PDB entry 9FFN | electron microscopy, 3.10 A resolution | chains B and C of the 6 polymer chains in the assembly

Chain B (and C):
Name: Gamma-aminobutyric acid receptor subunit beta-3
Source organism: Homo sapiens
Notes: chain C of this document is another copy of the same molecule, construct and numbering; everything in this record applies to it too
UniProtKB: P28472 (GBRB3_HUMAN); residues 1-448 here correspond to UniProt positions 26-473 (UniProt number = residue number + 25)
Chain sequence (395 residues; each row starts with the number of its first residue; note: 107 numbers in that range are skipped by the numbering (no residue carries them; nothing is unmodelled there); numbers below 1 keep their minus sign (Met-53 is residue -53)):
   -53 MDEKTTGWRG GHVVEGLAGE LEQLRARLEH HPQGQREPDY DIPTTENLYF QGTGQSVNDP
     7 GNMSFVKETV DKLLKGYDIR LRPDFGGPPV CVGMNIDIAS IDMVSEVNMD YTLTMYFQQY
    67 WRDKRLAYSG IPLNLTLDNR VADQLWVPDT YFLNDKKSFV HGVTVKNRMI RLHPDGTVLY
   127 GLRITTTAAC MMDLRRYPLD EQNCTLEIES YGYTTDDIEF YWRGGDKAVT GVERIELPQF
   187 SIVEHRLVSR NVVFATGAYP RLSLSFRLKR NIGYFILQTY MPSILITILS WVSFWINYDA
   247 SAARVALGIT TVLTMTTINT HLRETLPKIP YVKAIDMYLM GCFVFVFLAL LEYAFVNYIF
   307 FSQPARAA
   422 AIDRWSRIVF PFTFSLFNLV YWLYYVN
Not modelled in the structure: -53 to 7, 448
Construct notes: initiating methionine (-53); expression tag (-52 to 0); linker (308-314)
Cystine bridges: Cys136-Cys150
Glycans and other covalent adducts: N-acetylglucosamine (NAG) linked to Asn80; glycan linked to Asn149
Curated features (UniProtKB/Swiss-Prot):
  - binding site (benzamidine): Asp95 to Tyr97, Glu155 to Tyr157, Phe200
  - binding site (4-aminobutanoate): Tyr97, Glu155, Tyr157, Thr202
  - binding site (histamine): Tyr97, Ser156, Tyr157, Thr202
  - glycosylation (N-linked (GlcNAc...) asparagine): Asn8, Asn80, Asn149

Chain B / chain C interface:
Residue-residue contacts (80):
  Met9(B) - Leu27(C)
  Met9(B) - Arg28(C)
  Met9(B) - Phe31(C)
  Met9(B) - Arg71(C)
  Val12(B) - Leu27(C)  hydrophobic
  Val12(B) - Phe31(C)  hydrophobic
  Lys13(B) - Gly22(C)  hydrogen bond (side chain-backbone)
  Lys13(B) - Asp24(C)
  Val16(B) - Arg26(C)
  Asp17(B) - Arg26(C)  salt bridge
  Leu20(B) - Arg26(C)
  Asp48(B) - Lys102(C)
  Tyr62(B) - Tyr97(C)  hydrogen bond
  Tyr62(B) - Leu99(C)
  Tyr62(B) - Tyr157(C)  hydrophobic
  Leu81(B) - Phe31(C)  hydrophobic
  Thr82(B) - Gly158(C)
  Leu83(B) - Arg26(C)
  Asp84(B) - Ile25(C)
  Asp84(B) - Arg26(C)
  Arg86(B) - Ile25(C)
  Arg86(B) - Asp89(C)  hydrogen bond (side chain-backbone)
  Arg86(B) - Leu91(C)  hydrogen bond (side chain-backbone)
  Val87(B) - Arg26(C)
  Phe105(B) - Lys102(C)
  Phe105(B) - Lys103(C)
  His107(B) - Asp101(C)  salt bridge
  His107(B) - Lys102(C)
  Val109(B) - Thr96(C)
  Val109(B) - Tyr97(C)
  Val109(B) - Phe98(C)  hydrophobic
  Val109(B) - Ser104(C)
  Val109(B) - Phe105(C)
  Val109(B) - Ile130(C)  hydrophobic
  Thr110(B) - Thr96(C)  hydrogen bond (side chain-backbone)
  Thr110(B) - Leu128(C)
  Thr110(B) - Ile130(C)
  Val111(B) - Asp95(C)
  Asn113(B) - Tyr97(C)
  Asn113(B) - Tyr157(C)
  Arg114(B) - Tyr157(C)
  Met115(B) - Tyr157(C)
  Arg117(B) - Gly158(C)
  Arg117(B) - Thr202(C)
  Arg117(B) - Tyr205(C)
  Gly127(B) - Tyr157(C)
  Leu128(B) - Tyr157(C)  hydrogen bond (backbone-side chain)
  Arg129(B) - Tyr97(C)
  Arg129(B) - Phe98(C)  hydrogen bond (side chain-backbone)
  Arg129(B) - Leu99(C)  hydrogen bond (side chain-backbone)
  Arg129(B) - Asp101(C)  salt bridge
  Arg129(B) - Tyr157(C)  hydrogen bond (backbone-side chain)
  Glu182(B) - Met137(C)
  Pro184(B) - Pro276(C)
  Gln185(B) - Pro276(C)
  Tyr220(B) - Pro276(C)  hydrophobic
  Tyr220(B) - Tyr277(C)
  Tyr220(B) - Val278(C)
  Leu223(B) - Arg269(C)
  Leu223(B) - Asp282(C)
  Leu223(B) - Met286(C)  hydrophobic
  Gln224(B) - Arg269(C)  hydrogen bond
  Gln224(B) - Asp282(C)  hydrogen bond
  Met227(B) - Met286(C)  hydrophobic
  Leu231(B) - Met286(C)  hydrophobic
  Leu231(B) - Phe289(C)  hydrophobic
  Leu231(B) - Phe293(C)
  Ile232(B) - Thr262(C)
  Ile234(B) - Phe293(C)  hydrophobic
  Leu235(B) - Phe293(C)  hydrophobic
  Leu235(B) - Leu296(C)  hydrophobic
  Val238(B) - Ala300(C)  hydrophobic
  Trp241(B) - Tyr304(C)
  Thr256(B) - Leu259(C)
  Thr260(B) - Leu259(C)
  His267(B) - Thr266(C)
  His267(B) - His267(C)
  His267(B) - Glu270(C)  salt bridge
  Thr271(B) - Lys274(C)
  Arg428(B) - Tyr304(C)  hydrogen bond
Other interface residues (no listed pair), chain B (51 interface residues in all): Gln64, Gln90, Arg180, Gly219, Pro228, Ile264, Glu270
Other interface residues (no listed pair), chain C (61 interface residues in all): Asp30, Phe63, Gln65, Ala88, Trp92, Val93, Pro94, Val106, Tyr159, Thr160, Phe200, Val258, Asn265, Ile275, Met283, Val290, Leu297

Overview:
Chain B and chain C form an interface of 51 and 61 residues respectively, with 12 hydrogen bonds and 4 salt
bridges. Polar contacts include Asp17(B)-Arg26(C), His107(B)-Asp101(C) and Arg129(B)-Asp101(C).
Both chains are Gamma-aminobutyric acid receptor subunit beta-3 (Homo sapiens). Entry 9FFN (Cryo-EM structure
of the alpha1beta3 GABA(A) receptor in complex with GABA and Mb25 in the short-lived ...) was determined by
electron microscopy.
